Entry 8H96 (electron microscopy, 2.78 A resolution); this record covers chains B and C of the 3 polymer chains in the assembly.

[Chain B]
Name: Transducin-like enhancer protein 6
Source organism: Mus musculus
UniProtKB: Q9WVB3 (TLE6_MOUSE); residue numbers follow UniProt; this construct covers 1-581
Chain sequence (581 residues; numbered 1 to 581; the number before each row is that of its first residue):
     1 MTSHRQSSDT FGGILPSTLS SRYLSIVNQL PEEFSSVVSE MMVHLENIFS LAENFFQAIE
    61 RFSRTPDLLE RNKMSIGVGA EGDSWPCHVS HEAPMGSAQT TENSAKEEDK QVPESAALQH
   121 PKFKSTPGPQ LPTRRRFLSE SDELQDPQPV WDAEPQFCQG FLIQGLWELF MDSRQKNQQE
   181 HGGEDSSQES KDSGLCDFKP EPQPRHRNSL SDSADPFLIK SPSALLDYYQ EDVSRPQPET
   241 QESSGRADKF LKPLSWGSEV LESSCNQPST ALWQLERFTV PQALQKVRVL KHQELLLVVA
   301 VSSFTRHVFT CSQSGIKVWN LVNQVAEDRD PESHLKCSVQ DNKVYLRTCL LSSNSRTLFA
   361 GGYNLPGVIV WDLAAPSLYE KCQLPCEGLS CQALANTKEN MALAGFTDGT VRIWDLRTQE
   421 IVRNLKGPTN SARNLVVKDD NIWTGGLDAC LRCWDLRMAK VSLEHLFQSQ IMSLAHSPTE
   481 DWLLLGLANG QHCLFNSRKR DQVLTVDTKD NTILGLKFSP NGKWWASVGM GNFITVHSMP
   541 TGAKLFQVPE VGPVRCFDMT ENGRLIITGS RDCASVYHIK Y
Unresolved in the structure: 1-145, 178-246

[Chain C]
Name: Oocyte-expressed protein homolog
Source organism: Mus musculus
UniProtKB: Q9CWE6 (OOEP_MOUSE); residue numbers follow UniProt; this construct covers 1-164
Chain sequence (164 residues; numbered 1 to 164; the number before each row is that of its first residue):
     1 MASHTADADA KPDSDSQKLL NVLPVSLRLR TRPWWFPIQE VSNPLVLYME AWVAERVIGT
    61 DQAEISEIEW MCQALLTVDS VNSGNLAEIT IFGQPSAQTR MKNILLNMAA WHKENELQRA
   121 VKVKEVEEFL KIRASSILSK LSKKGLKLAG FPLPLEGRET QMES
Unresolved in the structure: 1-25, 115-164
UniProt features mapped onto this chain:
  - mutagenesis: R32 (R32W/P/G: Impaired formation of the subcortical maternal complex (SCMC))

[How chain B and chain C interact]
Residue-residue contacts (21):
  W256(B) - Q94(C)
  F304(B) - W70(C)
  F304(B) - M71(C)
  F304(B) - Q73(C)
  T305(B) - W70(C)
  T305(B) - Q73(C)
  R306(B) - P37(C)
  R306(B) - E40(C)  salt bridge
  H307(B) - W34(C)
  H307(B) - W35(C)
  N323(B) - Q39(C)  hydrogen bond
  E332(B) - W34(C)
  S355(B) - W70(C)
  R356(B) - W70(C)
  L373(B) - W34(C)
  L373(B) - W35(C)
  L373(B) - W70(C)
  A375(B) - W34(C)
  A375(B) - W35(C)
  P376(B) - W34(C)  hydrogen bond (backbone-backbone)
  S377(B) - W34(C)
Other interface residues (no listed pair), chain B (20 interface residues in all): S258, V318, N320, V322, N354, A374, L378
Other interface residues (no listed pair), chain C (12 interface residues in all): R32, P33, P95

[In short]
Chain B and chain C form an interface of 20 and 12 residues respectively, with 2 hydrogen bonds and 1 salt
bridge. Polar contacts include R306(B)-E40(C), N323(B)-Q39(C) and P376(B)-W34(C). Curated annotation (UniProt)
lists one mutagenesis site on chain C.
Chain B is Transducin-like enhancer protein 6 and chain C is Oocyte-expressed protein homolog, both from Mus
musculus; the structure, Structure of mouse SCMC core complex, was determined by electron microscopy together
with 8H93, 8H94 and 8H95 from the same study.
